PDB entry 8W0E | electron microscopy, 3.40 A resolution | chains 2 and 5 of the 8 polymer chains in the assembly

[Chain 2]
Molecule: DNA replication licensing factor MCM2
Organism: Homo sapiens
Notes: EC 3.6.4.12
UniProtKB: P49736 (MCM2_HUMAN); residue numbers follow UniProt; this construct covers 1-904
Sequence (904 residues; each row starts with the number of its first residue):
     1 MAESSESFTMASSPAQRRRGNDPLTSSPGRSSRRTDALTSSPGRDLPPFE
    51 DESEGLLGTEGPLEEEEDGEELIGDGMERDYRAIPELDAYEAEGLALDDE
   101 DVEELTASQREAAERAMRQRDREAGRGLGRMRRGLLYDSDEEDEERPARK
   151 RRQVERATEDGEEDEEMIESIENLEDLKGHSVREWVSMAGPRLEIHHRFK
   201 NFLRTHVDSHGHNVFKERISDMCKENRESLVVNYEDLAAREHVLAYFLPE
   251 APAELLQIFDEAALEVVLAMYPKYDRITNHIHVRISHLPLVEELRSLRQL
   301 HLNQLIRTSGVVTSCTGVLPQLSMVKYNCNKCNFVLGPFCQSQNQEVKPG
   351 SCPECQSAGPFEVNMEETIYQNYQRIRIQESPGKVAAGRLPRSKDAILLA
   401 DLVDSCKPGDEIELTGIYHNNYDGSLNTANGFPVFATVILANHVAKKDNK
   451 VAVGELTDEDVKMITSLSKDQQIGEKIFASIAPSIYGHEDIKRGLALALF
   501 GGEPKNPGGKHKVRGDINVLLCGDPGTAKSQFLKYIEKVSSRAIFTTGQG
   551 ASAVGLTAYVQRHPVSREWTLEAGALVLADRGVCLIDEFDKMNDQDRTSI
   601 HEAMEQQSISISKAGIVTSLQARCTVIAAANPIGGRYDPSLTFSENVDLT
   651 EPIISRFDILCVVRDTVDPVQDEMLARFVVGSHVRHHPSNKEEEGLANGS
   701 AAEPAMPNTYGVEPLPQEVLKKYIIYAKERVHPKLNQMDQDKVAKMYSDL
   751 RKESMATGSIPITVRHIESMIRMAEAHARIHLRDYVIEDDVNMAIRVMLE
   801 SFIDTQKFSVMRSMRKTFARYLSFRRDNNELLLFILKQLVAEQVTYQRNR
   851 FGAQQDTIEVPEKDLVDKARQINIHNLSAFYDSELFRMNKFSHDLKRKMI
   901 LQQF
Not modelled in the structure: 1-175, 449-454, 692-710, 850-904
Swiss-Prot annotation at these positions:
  - zinc finger: Cys329 to Cys355 (C4-type)
  - motif: Ser655 to Asp658 (Arginine finger)
  - binding site (ADP): Ser530, Gln531
  - modified residue: Ala2 (N-acetylalanine), Ser12 (Phosphoserine), Ser13 (Phosphoserine), Thr25 (Phosphothreonine), Ser26 (Phosphoserine), Ser27 (Phosphoserine), Ser32 (Phosphoserine), Thr39 (Phosphothreonine), Ser40 (Phosphoserine), Ser41 (Phosphoserine), Ser53 (Phosphoserine), Thr59 (Phosphothreonine), Ser108 (Phosphoserine), Tyr137 (Phosphotyrosine), Ser139 (Phosphoserine), Lys216 (N6-acetyllysine), Ser381 (Phosphoserine), Ser484 (Phosphoserine)
  - cross-link: Lys178 (Glycyl lysine isopeptide (Lys-Gly) (interchain with G-Cter in SUMO2))
Bound ions: Zn2+: Cys329, Cys332, Cys352, Cys355; Mg2+: Ser530 (together with ATP)
Residues lining bound ligands:
  - ADP (adenosine-5'-diphosphate): His511, Glu605, Arg656, Val764, Arg765, Glu768
  - ATP (adenosine-5'-triphosphate): Ser484, Ile485, Tyr486, His488, Pro525, Gly526, Thr527, Ala528, Lys529, Ser530, Gln531, Glu588, Asn631, Leu675, Phe678, Val679

[Chain 5]
Molecule: DNA replication licensing factor MCM5
Organism: Homo sapiens
Notes: EC 3.6.4.12
UniProtKB: P33992 (MCM5_HUMAN); numbering as in UniProt (aligned over 1-734)
Sequence (734 residues; each row starts with the number of its first residue):
     1 MSGFDDPGIFYSDSFGGDAQADEGQARKSQLQRRFKEFLRQYRVGTDRTG
    51 FTFKYRDELKRHYNLGEYWIEVEMEDLASFDEDLADYLYKQPAEHLQLLE
   101 EAAKEVADEVTRPRPSGEEVLQDIQVMLKSDASPSSIRSLKSDMMSHLVK
   151 IPGIIIAASAVRAKATRISIQCRSCRNTLTNIAMRPGLEGYALPRKCNTD
   201 QAGRPKCPLDPYFIMPDKCKCVDFQTLKLQELPDAVPHGEMPRHMQLYCD
   251 RYLCDKVVPGNRVTIMGIYSIKKFGLTTSRGRDRVGVGIRSSYIRVLGIQ
   301 VDTDGSGRSFAGAVSPQEEEEFRRLAALPNVYEVISKSIAPSIFGGTDMK
   351 KAIACLLFGGSRKRLPDGLTRRGDINLLMLGDPGTAKSQLLKFVEKCSPI
   401 GVYTSGKGSSAAGLTASVMRDPSSRNFIMEGGAMVLADGGVVCIDEFDKM
   451 REDDRVAIHEAMEQQTISIAKAGITTTLNSRCSVLAAANSVFGRWDETKG
   501 EDNIDFMPTILSRFDMIFIVKDEHNEERDVMLAKHVITLHVSALTQTQAV
   551 EGEIDLAKLKKFIAYCRVKCGPRLSAEAAEKLKNRYIIMRSGARQHERDS
   601 DRRSSIPITVRQLEAIVRIAEALSKMKLQPFATEADVEEALRLFQVSTLD
   651 AALSGTLSGVEGFTSQEDQEMLSRIEKQLKRRFAIGSQVSEHSIIKDFTK
   701 QKYPEHAIHKVLQLMLRRGEIQHRMQRKVLYRLK
Not modelled in the structure: 1-26, 45-50, 198-207, 277-284, 304-313, 544-550, 656-734
Swiss-Prot annotation at these positions:
  - binding site (ADP): Arg371
  - modified residue: Ser2 (N-acetylserine), Ser315 (Phosphoserine), Lys392 (N6-acetyllysine), Lys396 (N6-acetyllysine), Ser605 (Phosphoserine), Lys696 (N6-acetyllysine)
Bound ions: Zn2+: Cys172, Cys175, Cys197; Mg2+: Ser388 (together with ADP)
Residues lining bound ligands:
  - ADP (adenosine-5'-diphosphate), molecule 1: Ser342, Ile343, Phe344, Asp382, Pro383, Gly384, Thr385, Ala386, Lys387, Ser388, Gln389, Leu532, His535, Val536
  - ADP, molecule 2: Arg371, Glu463, Gln464, Val610, Arg611, Glu614

[How chain 2 and chain 5 interact]
Contacting residue pairs (127; chain 2 residue first):
  Val318(2) with Leu140(5); Arg243(5)
  Pro320(2) with Met145(5), hydrophobic; Ser292(5)
  Gln321(2) with Val287(5), hydrogen bond (side chain-backbone); Gly288(5)
  Leu322(2) with Gly288(5), hydrogen bond (backbone-backbone)
  Tyr327(2) with Leu276(5), hydrophobic
  Gln341(2) with Val287(5)
  Ser342(2) with Val287(5)
  Gln343(2) with Val287(5)
  Glu346(2) with Gly288(5)
  Pro360(2) with Leu276(5)
  Phe361(2) with Leu276(5)
  Glu362(2) with Lys273(5); Phe274(5), hydrogen bond (side chain-backbone); Gly275(5), hydrogen bond (side chain-backbone); Leu276(5)
  Val363(2) with Lys273(5)
  Met365(2) with Ser146(5), hydrogen bond; Ser270(5); Ile271(5); Lys273(5)
  Glu366(2) with Ala93(5)
  Tyr370(2) with Ser142(5); Met145(5), hydrophobic; Ile271(5)
  Gln371(2) with Ser142(5)
  Asn372(2) with Lys141(5); Ser142(5), hydrogen bond (side chain-backbone)
  Tyr373(2) with Gly286(5); Ile289(5), hydrophobic
  Arg375(2) with Val285(5)
  Asp404(2) with Lys141(5); Arg243(5), salt bridge
  Lys407(2) with Gly239(5); Glu240(5)
  Tyr422(2) with Val285(5)
  Val438(2) with Val285(5), hydrophobic
  Lys505(2) with His540(5), hydrogen bond
  Asn506(2) with Lys396(5)
  Pro507(2) with Leu539(5), hydrophobic
  Gly509(2) with Lys396(5), hydrogen bond (backbone-side chain); Leu556(5)
  Lys510(2) with Pro341(5); Gln389(5); Phe393(5); Leu556(5)
  His511(2) with Ser342(5), hydrogen bond; Gln389(5), hydrogen bond; Leu539(5)
  Lys512(2) with Gln389(5), hydrogen bond (backbone-side chain)
  Val513(2) with His540(5)
  Arg542(2) with Asp234(5); His238(5)
  Ala543(2) with His238(5), hydrogen bond (backbone-side chain)
  Ile544(2) with His238(5)
  Ala558(2) with Ala411(5)
  His563(2) with Met241(5), hydrogen bond
  Glu568(2) with His244(5)
  Trp569(2) with Ile156(5); Ala157(5), hydrophobic; Lys228(5); His244(5)
  Thr570(2) with Ile156(5); Gln230(5), hydrogen bond; His244(5), hydrogen bond
  Leu571(2) with Ile154(5), hydrophobic; Ile156(5), hydrophobic; Gln230(5), hydrogen bond (backbone-side chain)
  Gln595(2) with Ser409(5); Ala411(5)
  Thr598(2) with Ser405(5); Lys407(5); Ser409(5)
  Ser599(2) with Ser410(5), hydrogen bond
  His601(2) with Ser405(5)
  Glu602(2) with Tyr403(5); Ser409(5), hydrogen bond
  Glu605(2) with Ser388(5); Tyr403(5)
  Gln606(2) with Glu395(5), hydrogen bond; Tyr403(5)
  Ile609(2) with Ser410(5)
  Ser610(2) with Ser409(5), hydrogen bond; Ser410(5); Ala411(5); Ala412(5)
  Ile611(2) with Ala411(5)
  Ser612(2) with Ala411(5), hydrogen bond (backbone-backbone); Glu430(5); Gly431(5), hydrogen bond (side chain-backbone)
  Lys613(2) with Ala411(5); Glu430(5), salt bridge
  Gly615(2) with Pro259(5)
  Ile616(2) with Ile156(5); Pro259(5); Gly260(5)
  Val617(2) with Pro259(5); Leu436(5), hydrophobic
  Thr618(2) with Gly260(5), hydrogen bond (side chain-backbone)
  Ser619(2) with Arg262(5)
  Pro652(2) with Glu446(5)
  Leu735(2) with His540(5); Val541(5)
  Asn736(2) with Val541(5)
  Gln740(2) with Ile537(5)
  Val743(2) with Ile537(5), hydrophobic
  Ala744(2) with Lys534(5)
  Tyr747(2) with Asp529(5); Ala533(5), hydrophobic
  Ser748(2) with Glu526(5); Val530(5)
  Arg751(2) with Asp522(5); Arg528(5); Asp529(5), salt bridge
  Lys752(2) with Asn525(5), hydrogen bond (side chain-backbone)
  Met755(2) with Asp522(5); Glu523(5)
  Ser759(2) with Arg494(5), hydrogen bond (backbone-side chain)
  Pro761(2) with Arg494(5)
  Thr763(2) with Gly384(5)
  Val764(2) with Leu532(5), hydrophobic; Val536(5), hydrophobic
  Glu768(2) with Val536(5); His540(5), salt bridge
  Ile771(2) with His540(5)
Other interface residues (no listed pair), chain 2 (87 interface residues in all): Gly317, Asn344, Gln374, Ile397, Pro408, Ser566, Val577, Asp580, Asp594, Leu620, Met738, Gly758
Other interface residues (no listed pair), chain 5 (84 interface residues in all): Arg138, Asp143, Ile155, Pro233, Tyr269, Arg290, Ser338, Ile339, Lys392, Gly408, Asp445, His524, Thr538, Ala543, Ile554

[Overview]
Chain 2 and chain 5 form an interface of 87 and 84 residues respectively, with 25 hydrogen bonds and 4 salt
bridges. Polar contacts include Asp404(2)-Arg243(5), Lys613(2)-Glu430(5) and Arg751(2)-Asp529(5). One ADP
molecule is bound between chain 2 and chain 5. Chain 2 binds ATP.
Here chain 2 is DNA replication licensing factor MCM2 and chain 5 is DNA replication licensing factor MCM5,
both from Homo sapiens. Entry 8W0E (Cryo-EM structure of a human MCM2-7 single hexamer on dsDNA) was
determined by electron microscopy (same publication as 8W0F, 8W0G, 8W0I and 9CAQ).
